8OU0 - chains B and D of the 4 polymer chains in the assembly; structure by electron microscopy, 3.50 A resolution.

[Chain B]
Name: Tubulin beta-4B chain
Organism: Bos taurus
Reference sequence: Q3MHM5 (TBB4B_BOVIN); the author numbering skips numbers that UniProt does not, so the offset changes along the chain: 1-44 = UniProt 1-44; 47-360 = UniProt 45-358; 369-455 = UniProt 359-445
Sequence (445 residues; each row starts with the number of its first residue; note: 10 numbers in that range are skipped by the numbering (no residue carries them; nothing is unmodelled there)):
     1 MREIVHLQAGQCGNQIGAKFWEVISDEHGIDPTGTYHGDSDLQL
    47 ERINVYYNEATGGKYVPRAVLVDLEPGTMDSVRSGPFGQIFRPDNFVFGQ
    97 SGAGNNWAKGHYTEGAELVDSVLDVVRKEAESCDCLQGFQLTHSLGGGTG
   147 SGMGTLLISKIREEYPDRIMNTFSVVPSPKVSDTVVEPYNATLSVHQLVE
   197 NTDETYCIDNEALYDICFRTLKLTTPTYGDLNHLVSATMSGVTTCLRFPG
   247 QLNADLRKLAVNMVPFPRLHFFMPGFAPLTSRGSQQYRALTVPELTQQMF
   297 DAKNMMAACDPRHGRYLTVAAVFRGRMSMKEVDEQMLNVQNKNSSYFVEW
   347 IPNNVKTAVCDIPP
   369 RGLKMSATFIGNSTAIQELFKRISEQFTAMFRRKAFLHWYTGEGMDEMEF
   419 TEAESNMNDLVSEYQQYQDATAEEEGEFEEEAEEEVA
Not modelled in the structure: 437-455
Small-molecule neighbours: GDP (guanosine-5'-diphosphate): Gly-10, Gln-11, Cys-12, Gln-15, Asn-101, Ser-140, Gly-143, Gly-144, Thr-145, Gly-146, Asp-179, Asn-206, Leu-209, Tyr-224, Asn-228
Swiss-Prot annotation at these positions:
  - motif: Met-1 to Ile-4 (MREI motif)
  - binding site (GTP): Gln-11, Glu-71, Ser-140, Gly-144, Thr-145, Gly-146, Asn-206, Asn-228
  - binding site (Mg(2+)): Glu-71
  - modified residue: Thr-57 (Phosphothreonine), Lys-60 (N6-acetyllysine), Ser-174 (Phosphoserine), Glu-448 (5-glutamyl polyglutamate)

[Chain D]
Name: Stabilizer of axonemal microtubules 1
Organism: Bos taurus
Reference sequence: A0A3S5ZPV0 (A0A3S5ZPV0_BOVIN); residues 38-514 here correspond to UniProt positions 1-477 (UniProt number = residue number - 37)
Sequence (477 residues; numbered 38 to 514; the number before each row is that of its first residue):
    38 MAPTKGKCVCELCSCGRHHCPHLPTKIYDKTEKPCLLSEYTENYPVYHSY
    88 LPRESFKPKMDYQRACTPMEGLTTSRRDFGPHKVLPVKIHQPNPFVPSEE
   138 NMDLQTTYKQDYNPYPLCRVDPFKPRDSKYPCGDKMESLPTYKADYLPWN
   188 QPRRELLRPPHHYRPASTKFDSRTTQQDDYSMKGLVNTRSCKPPAVPKLC
   238 NVPLEDLTNYKMSYVAHPLEKRFVHESEKFRPCEIPFESLTTHKESYRGL
   288 MGEPAKSLKPPARPYGLDTPFSNTTEFRDKYQAWPTPQVFSKPPSMYVPP
   338 EEKMDLLTTVQTHYTYPKGAPAESCRPALSVKKGGRFEGSTTTKEDYKQW
   388 ASTRTEPAKPIPQLNLPTEPLDCLTTARAHYVPHLPMMTKSCKPVWSGPQ
   438 GNIPVEGQTTYTISFTPKEMSRCLASYPEPPGYIFEEIDALGHRIYRPVS
   488 QTGSRRSSRFSVGDSENPNQQELTVSA
Not modelled in the structure: 38-238, 259-514

[Chain B / chain D interface]
Contacting residue pairs - 11 pairs, chain B then chain D:
  Leu-42(B) / Thr-245(D)
  Gln-43(B) / Leu-241(D)
  Pro-245(B) / Thr-245(D)
  Gln-247(B) / Asn-246(D)  hydrogen bond
  Arg-322(B) / Leu-244(D)  hydrogen bond (side chain-backbone)
  Arg-322(B) / Asn-246(D)
  Arg-322(B) / Met-249(D)
  Asp-357(B) / Asn-246(D)
  Ile-358(B) / Asp-243(D)
  Arg-369(B) / Val-239(D)  hydrogen bond (side chain-backbone)
  Arg-369(B) / Leu-241(D)
Other interface residues (no listed pair), chain B (9 interface residues in all): Asp-39
Other interface residues (no listed pair), chain D (8 interface residues in all): Pro-240

[In short]
9 residues of chain B and 8 residues of chain D are in contact, with 3 hydrogen bonds. Polar contacts include
Gln-247(B)/Asn-246(D), Arg-322(B)/Leu-244(D) and Arg-369(B)/Val-239(D). Bound to chain B: GDP. From UniProt: 8
GTP-binding residues and Mg2+-binding residue Glu-71(B) on chain B.
Chain B is Tubulin beta-4B chain and chain D is Stabilizer of axonemal microtubules 1, both from Bos taurus;
the structure, bovine sperm endpiece singlet microtubules (one tubulin dimer and associated microtubule inner
proteins), was determined by electron microscopy, deposited together with 8SNB.
